Entry 7S81 (X-ray diffraction, 3.60 A resolution); this record covers chains M and N of the 8 polymer chains in the assembly.

# Chain M
Molecule: 12-nt DNA strand
Sequence (12 nucleotides; each row starts with the number of its first residue):
     1 ATGCGGCCGCAT

# Chain N
Molecule: Poly [ADP-ribose] polymerase 1
From: Homo sapiens
Notes: EC 2.4.2.30, 2.4.2.-; fragment: first zinc finger (Zn1)
Reference sequence: P09874 (PARP1_HUMAN); residue numbers follow UniProt; this construct covers 1-96
Amino-acid sequence (116 residues; numbered -19 to 96; the number before each row is that of its first residue; numbers below 1 keep their minus sign (Met-19 is residue -19)):
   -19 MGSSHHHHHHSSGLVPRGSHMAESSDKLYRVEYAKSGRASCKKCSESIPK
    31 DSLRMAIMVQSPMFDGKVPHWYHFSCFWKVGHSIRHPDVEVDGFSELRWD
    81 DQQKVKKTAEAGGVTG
Unresolved in the structure: -19 to 5, 95-96
Construct notes: initiating methionine (-19); expression tag (-18 to 0)
Bound ions: Zn2+: Cys21, Cys24, His53, Cys56
UniProt features mapped onto this chain:
  - zinc finger: Tyr9 to Gly93 (PARP-type 1)
  - binding site (Zn(2+)): Cys21, Cys24, His53, Cys56
  - modified residue: Ala2 (N-acetylalanine), Ser41 (Phosphoserine)
  - mutagenesis: Arg18 (R18A: Abolished DNA-binding), Ser25 (S25A: Does not affect translocation into the cytosol), Arg34 (R34A: Abolished DNA-binding; R34E: Abolished binding to DNA strand breaks), Gln40 (Q40A: Does not affect DNA-binding), Ser41 (S41A: No effect), Pro42 (P42G: No effect), Met43 (M43A: No effect; M43D: Strongly decreased homodimerization), Phe44 to Val48 (Abolished DNA-binding), Phe44 (F44A: Abolished DNA-binding; F44D: Strongly decreased homodimerization), Asp45 (D45A: Does not affect DNA-binding. Decreased poly-ADP-ribosyltransferase activity)

# Interface between chain M and chain N
Contacting residue pairs - 14 pairs, chain M then chain N:
  DG9(M) - Arg18(N)  base contact
  DC10(M) - Lys15(N)  sugar contact
  DC10(M) - Ser16(N)  phosphate contact
  DC10(M) - Arg18(N)  hydrogen bond to the base
  DA11(M) - Lys15(N)  phosphate contact
  DA11(M) - Ser16(N)  hydrogen bond to the phosphate
  DA11(M) - Arg18(N)  sugar contact
  DA11(M) - Ala19(N)  phosphate contact
  DA11(M) - Ser20(N)  phosphate contact
  DA11(M) - Arg34(N)  salt bridge to the phosphate
  DT12(M) - Ala19(N)  phosphate contact
  DT12(M) - Ser20(N)  hydrogen bond to the phosphate
  DT12(M) - Val48(N)  base contact
  DT12(M) - Trp51(N)  phosphate contact
Interface residues without a listed pair, chain N (11 interface residues in all): Ala14, Lys22, Pro49

# Summary
Chain M and chain N form an interface of 4 and 11 residues respectively; the contacts include 3 hydrogen bonds
and 1 salt bridge. Polar pairs include DC10(M)-Arg18(N), DA11(M)-Ser16(N) and DT12(M)-Ser20(N). Curated
annotation (UniProt) lists 4 Zn2+-binding residues and 12 mutagenesis sites on chain N.
Chain M is a 12-nt DNA strand and chain N is Poly [ADP-ribose] polymerase 1 (Homo sapiens); the structure,
Structure of human PARP1 domains (Zn1, Zn3, WGR, HD) bound to a DNA double strand break, was determined by
X-ray diffraction (same publication as 7S68, 7S6H and 7S6M).
